PDB entry 8QCF | electron microscopy, 2.55 A resolution | chains B and C of the 13 polymer chains in the assembly

[Chain B]
Protein: Exosome complex component RRP45
Organism: Saccharomyces cerevisiae
UniProt: Q05636 (RRP45_YEAST); residue numbers follow UniProt; this construct covers 1-305
Chain sequence (305 residues; row label = number of the first residue in the row):
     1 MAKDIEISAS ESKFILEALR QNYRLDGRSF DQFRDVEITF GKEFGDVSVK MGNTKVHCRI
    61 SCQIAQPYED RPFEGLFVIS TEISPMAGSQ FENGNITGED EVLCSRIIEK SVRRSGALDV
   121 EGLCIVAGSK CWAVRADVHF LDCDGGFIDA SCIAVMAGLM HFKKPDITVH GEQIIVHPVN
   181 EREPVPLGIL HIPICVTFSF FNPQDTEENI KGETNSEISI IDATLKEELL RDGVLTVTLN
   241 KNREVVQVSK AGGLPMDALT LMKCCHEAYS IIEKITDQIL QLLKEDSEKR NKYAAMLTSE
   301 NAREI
Unresolved in the structure: 1, 299-305

[Chain C]
Protein: Exosome complex component SKI6
Organism: Saccharomyces cerevisiae
UniProt: P46948 (RRP41_YEAST); numbering as in UniProt (aligned over 1-246)
Chain sequence (249 residues; numbered -2 to 246; the number before each row is that of its first residue; numbers below 1 keep their minus sign (Gly-2 is residue -2)):
    -2 GPHMSRLEIY SPEGLRLDGR RWNELRRFES SINTHPHAAD GSSYMEQGNN KIITLVKGPK
    58 EPRLKSQMDT SKALLNVSVN ITKFSKFERS KSSHKNERRV LEIQTSLVRM FEKNVMLNIY
   118 PRTVIDIEIH VLEQDGGIMG SLINGITLAL IDAGISMFDY ISGISVGLYD TTPLLDTNSL
   178 EENAMSTVTL GVVGKSEKLS LLLVEDKIPL DRLENVLAIG IAGAHRVRDL MDEELRKHAQ
   238 KRVSNASAR
Unresolved in the structure: -2 to 2, 244-246
Differences from the reference sequence: expression tag (-2 to 0)
Swiss-Prot annotation at these positions:
  - mutagenesis: Lys62 to Ser63 (Impairs RNA-binding (at the proposed ring entry site)), Arg95 to Arg96 (Impairs RNA-binding (at the proposed ring exit site))

[How chain B and chain C interact]
Residue-residue contacts - 56 pairs, chain B then chain C:
  Glu99(B) with Thr102(C); Arg106(C), salt bridge
  Asp100(B) with Arg106(C), salt bridge
  Val102(B) with Arg95(C)
  Leu103(B) with Glu99(C); Arg106(C)
  Ser105(B) with Arg95(C), hydrogen bond
  Arg106(B) with Glu99(C), salt bridge
  Lys110(B) with Glu99(C), salt bridge; Glu202(C)
  Arg114(B) with Glu202(C), salt bridge; Asp203(C), salt bridge
  Ser115(B) with Lys204(C)
  His191(B) with Lys204(C)
  Thr206(B) with Phe155(C)
  Asn209(B) with Lys195(C), hydrogen bond (backbone-side chain)
  Ile210(B) with Phe155(C), hydrophobic
  Lys211(B) with Asp156(C), salt bridge
  Asn215(B) with Lys195(C), hydrogen bond
  Glu217(B) with Lys195(C), salt bridge
  Asp232(B) with Lys110(C)
  Arg243(B) with Pro206(C); Leu207(C), hydrogen bond (backbone-backbone); Asp208(C), salt bridge
  Glu244(B) with Lys204(C); Ile205(C)
  Val245(B) with Asp203(C); Lys204(C); Ile205(C), hydrogen bond (backbone-backbone)
  Val246(B) with Asp203(C)
  Gln247(B) with Val201(C)
  Val248(B) with Leu199(C), hydrophobic; Leu200(C); Val201(C), hydrogen bond (backbone-backbone)
  Ser249(B) with Leu199(C)
  Lys250(B) with Leu196(C); Ser197(C); Leu198(C); Leu199(C), hydrogen bond (backbone-backbone)
  Ala251(B) with Ser103(C); Arg106(C)
  Gly252(B) with Arg106(C); Met107(C); Ser197(C), hydrogen bond (backbone-backbone)
  Gly253(B) with Arg106(C), hydrogen bond (backbone-backbone); Lys110(C)
  Pro255(B) with Leu196(C)
  Met256(B) with Lys195(C); Leu196(C), hydrogen bond (backbone-backbone)
  Asp257(B) with Glu194(C); Lys195(C)
  Ala258(B) with Glu194(C), hydrogen bond (backbone-backbone)
  Leu261(B) with Leu196(C), hydrophobic
  Met262(B) with Leu210(C), hydrophobic; Glu211(C); Leu214(C), hydrophobic
Also at the interface, not in a pair above, chain B (41 interface residues in all): Thr97, Glu109, Glu207, Thr214, Leu254, Cys265, His266
Also at the interface, not in a pair above, chain C (30 interface residues in all): Leu98, Val190, Ile218

[Summary]
41 residues of chain B and 30 residues of chain C are in contact, with 11 hydrogen bonds and 9 salt bridges.
Among the polar pairs are Glu99(B)-Arg106(C), Asp100(B)-Arg106(C) and Arg106(B)-Glu99(C). Curated annotation
(UniProt) lists 4 mutagenesis sites on chain C.
Here chain B is Exosome complex component RRP45 and chain C is Exosome complex component SKI6, both from
Saccharomyces cerevisiae. Entry 8QCF (yeast cytoplasmic exosome-Ski2 complex degrading a RNA substrate) was
determined by electron microscopy (same publication as 8Q9T, 8QCA and 8QCB).
